PDB entry 5E0M | X-ray diffraction, 1.65 A resolution | chains A and C

# Chain A
Name: Dynein light chain 1, cytoplasmic
Source organism: Drosophila melanogaster
UniProtKB: Q24117 (DYL1_DROME); residues 1-89 here = UniProt positions 1-89
Sequence (89 residues; each row starts with the number of its first residue):
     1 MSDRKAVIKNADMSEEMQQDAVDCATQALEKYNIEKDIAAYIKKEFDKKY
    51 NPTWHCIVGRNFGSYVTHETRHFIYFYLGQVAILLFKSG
Not modelled in the structure: 1-2

# Chain C
Name: Protein Chica peptide
Source organism: Drosophila melanogaster
Sequence (13 residues; row label = number of the first residue in the row):
   464 SYWSRSTTTQTDM
Not modelled in the structure: 464-467
Reported in the primary citation:
  - conformationally variable residues: T470

# How chain A and chain C interact
Pairs across the interface - 32 pairs, chain A then chain C:
  K9(A) - D475(C)  salt bridge
  N10(A) - R468(C)
  D12(A) - R468(C)  salt bridge
  R60(A) - T474(C)
  R60(A) - M476(C)
  N61(A) - T474(C)
  N61(A) - M476(C)  hydrogen bond (side chain-backbone)
  F62(A) - Q473(C)
  F62(A) - T474(C)  hydrogen bond (backbone-side chain)
  G63(A) - T472(C)
  G63(A) - Q473(C)
  S64(A) - T470(C)
  S64(A) - T471(C)
  S64(A) - T472(C)  hydrogen bond
  Y65(A) - S469(C)
  Y65(A) - T470(C)
  Y65(A) - T471(C)
  V66(A) - R468(C)
  V66(A) - S469(C)
  V66(A) - T470(C)  hydrogen bond (backbone-backbone)
  T67(A) - R468(C)
  T67(A) - S469(C)  hydrogen bond
  H68(A) - R468(C)  hydrogen bond (backbone-backbone)
  H68(A) - T470(C)
  F73(A) - T470(C)
  F73(A) - T472(C)
  Y75(A) - T472(C)
  Y75(A) - Q473(C)  hydrogen bond (side chain-backbone)
  Y75(A) - T474(C)  hydrogen bond (side chain-backbone)
  Y77(A) - T474(C)
  Y77(A) - D475(C)  hydrogen bond (side chain-backbone)
  A82(A) - T474(C)
Other interface residues (no listed pair), chain A (18 interface residues in all): G59, L84
From the paper, about this interface:
  - pairs named by the authors: K9(A)-D475(C) (salt bridge), V66(A)-T470(C), T67(A)-S469(C) (hydrogen bond), F73(A)-R468(C) (cation-pi contact)
  - interface residues, chain A: F62(A)

# Overview
18 residues of chain A and 9 residues of chain C are in contact; the contacts include 9 hydrogen bonds and 2
salt bridges. Among the polar pairs are K9(A)-D475(C), D12(A)-R468(C) and N61(A)-M476(C). The authors report a
salt bridge between K9(A) and D475(C); a contact between V66(A) and T470(C); a hydrogen bond between T67(A)
and S469(C). From the paper: the interface residue F62(A); conformational variability at T470(C).
Chain A is Dynein light chain 1, cytoplasmic and chain C is Protein Chica peptide, both from Drosophila
melanogaster; the structure, LC8 - Chica (468-476) Complex, was determined by X-ray diffraction, deposited
together with 5E0L.
